6WHI - chains J and N of the 16 polymer chains in the assembly; structure by electron microscopy, 4.20 A resolution (low resolution: residue-level contacts below are approximate; hydrogen-bond / salt-bridge calls are withheld).

Chain J:
Name: anti-CRISPR AcrIF9
From: Proteus penneri
Reference sequence: C0AVY5 (C0AVY5_9GAMM); residue numbers follow UniProt; this construct covers 1-68
Amino-acid sequence (68 residues; row label = number of the first residue in the row):
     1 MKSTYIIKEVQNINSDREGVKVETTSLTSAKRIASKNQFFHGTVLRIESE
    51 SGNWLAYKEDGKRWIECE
Not modelled in the structure: 1-2, 67-68
From the paper describing this entry:
  - binding site for non-target dsDNA: Lys-31, Arg-32, Lys-36
  - binding site for non-target dsDNA (chain N): Lys-58

Chain N:
Molecule: non-target dsDNA
Sequence (77 nucleotides; row label = number of the first residue in the row):
     1 GCAGCTCGAGTTAAGACGGTATTGTTCAGATCCTGGCTTGCCAACAGTGA
    51 TTTGCTCATTTTGTAGATTGAGTCGCT
Not modelled in the structure: 1-2, 18-77

How chain J and chain N interact:
Residue-residue contacts (8; chain J residue first):
  Thr-28(J) / DG10(N)
  Lys-31(J) / DA9(N)
  Arg-32(J) / DG8(N)
  Arg-32(J) / DA9(N)
  Ser-35(J) / DG8(N)
  Ser-35(J) / DA9(N)
  Lys-36(J) / DG8(N)
  Trp-64(J) / DA9(N)
Other interface residues (no listed pair), chain J (7 interface residues in all): Lys-58
Other interface residues (no listed pair), chain N (4 interface residues in all): DC7

Overview:
The interface between chain J and chain N involves 7 residues on one side and 4 on the other. From the paper:
a binding site for non-target dsDNA at Lys-31(J), Arg-32(J) and Lys-36(J); a binding site for non-target dsDNA
(chain N) at Lys-58(J).
Chain J is anti-CRISPR AcrIF9 (Proteus penneri) and chain N is non-target dsDNA; the structure, Cryo-electron
microscopy structure of the type I-F CRISPR RNA-guided surveillance complex bound to the anti-CRISPR AcrIF9,
was determined by electron microscopy, deposited together with 6W1X.
